PDB entry 2P4K | X-ray diffraction, 1.48 A resolution | chains A and D of the 4 polymer chains in the assembly

[Chain A (and D)]
Protein: Superoxide dismutase
From: Homo sapiens
Notes: EC 1.15.1.1; chain D of this document is another copy of the same molecule, construct and numbering; everything in this record applies to it too
UniProt: P04179 (SODM_HUMAN); residues 1-198 here correspond to UniProt positions 25-222 (UniProt number = residue number + 24)
Amino-acid sequence (198 residues; each row starts with the number of its first residue):
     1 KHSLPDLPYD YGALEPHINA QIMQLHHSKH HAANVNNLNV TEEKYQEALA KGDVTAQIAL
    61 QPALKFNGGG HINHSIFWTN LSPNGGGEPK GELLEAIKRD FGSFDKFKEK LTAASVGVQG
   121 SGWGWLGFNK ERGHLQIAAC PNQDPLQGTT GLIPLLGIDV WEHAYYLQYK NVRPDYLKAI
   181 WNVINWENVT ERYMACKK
Construct notes: engineered mutation Asn34 (Tyr58 in P04179)
Ion coordination: Mn2+: His26, His74, Asp159, His163
Curated features (UniProtKB/Swiss-Prot):
  - binding site (Mn(2+)): His26, His74, Asp159, His163
  - modified residue (N6-acetyllysine): Lys44, Lys51, Lys90, Lys98, Lys106, Lys178
What the authors report for this chain:
  - mutagenesis - Y34N: decreased catalytic activity
  - Mn2+ coordination through a water molecule: Gln143
  - Mn2+ coordination: Asp159

[Chain A / chain D interface]
Pairs across the interface - 42 pairs, chain A then chain D:
  Gln21(A) with Lys170(D)
  Leu25(A) with Tyr166(D); Lys170(D); Asn171(D)
  Lys29(A) with Asn171(D)
  His30(A) with Glu162(D); Tyr166(D), hydrogen bond; Asn171(D)
  Pro62(A) with Gln119(D)
  Phe66(A) with Gln119(D); Gly120(D)
  Gln119(A) with Pro62(D); Ala63(D); Phe66(D); Asn142(D)
  Gly120(A) with Phe66(D); Ser121(D); Asn142(D); Trp161(D)
  Ser121(A) with Gly120(D); Ser121(D), hydrogen bond
  Asn142(A) with Gln119(D); Gly120(D)
  Trp161(A) with Gly120(D); Glu162(D)
  Glu162(A) with His30(D); Trp161(D); Glu162(D), hydrogen bond (backbone-side chain); His163(D), salt bridge
  His163(A) with Glu162(D), salt bridge; Tyr166(D)
  Tyr166(A) with Leu25(D); His30(D), hydrogen bond; His163(D); Leu167(D), hydrophobic
  Leu167(A) with Tyr166(D), hydrophobic; Leu167(D), hydrophobic
  Lys170(A) with Gln21(D); Leu25(D)
  Asn171(A) with Leu25(D); Lys29(D); His30(D)
Interface residues without a listed pair, chain A (18 interface residues in all): Ala63

[In short]
The chain A/chain D interface involves 18 residues from each chain; the contacts include 4 hydrogen bonds and
2 salt bridges. Polar contacts include Glu162(A)-His163(D), His30(A)-Tyr166(D) and Ser121(A)-Ser121(D).
UniProt lists 4 Mn2+-binding residues on chain A. The paper reports that Y34N of chain A reduces catalytic
activity; water-mediated Mn2+ coordination by Gln143(A).
Chain A and chain D are both Superoxide dismutase (Homo sapiens); the structure, Contribution to Structure and
Catalysis of Tyrosine 34 in Human Manganese Superoxide Dismutase, was determined by X-ray diffraction,
deposited together with 1ZSP, 1ZTE and 1ZUQ.
